PDB entry 7RI0 | X-ray diffraction, 2.30 A resolution | chains A and B

# Chain A (and B)
Protein: Enolase
Organism: Neosartorya fumigata (strain ATCC MYA-4609 / Af293 / CBS 101355 / FGSC A1100)
Notes: EC 4.2.1.11; chain B of this document is another copy of the same molecule, construct and numbering; everything in this record applies to it too
Reference sequence: Q96X30 (ENO_ASPFU); residue numbers follow UniProt; this construct covers 1-438
Chain sequence (448 residues; each row starts with the number of its first residue; numbers below 1 keep their minus sign (Met-9 is residue -9)):
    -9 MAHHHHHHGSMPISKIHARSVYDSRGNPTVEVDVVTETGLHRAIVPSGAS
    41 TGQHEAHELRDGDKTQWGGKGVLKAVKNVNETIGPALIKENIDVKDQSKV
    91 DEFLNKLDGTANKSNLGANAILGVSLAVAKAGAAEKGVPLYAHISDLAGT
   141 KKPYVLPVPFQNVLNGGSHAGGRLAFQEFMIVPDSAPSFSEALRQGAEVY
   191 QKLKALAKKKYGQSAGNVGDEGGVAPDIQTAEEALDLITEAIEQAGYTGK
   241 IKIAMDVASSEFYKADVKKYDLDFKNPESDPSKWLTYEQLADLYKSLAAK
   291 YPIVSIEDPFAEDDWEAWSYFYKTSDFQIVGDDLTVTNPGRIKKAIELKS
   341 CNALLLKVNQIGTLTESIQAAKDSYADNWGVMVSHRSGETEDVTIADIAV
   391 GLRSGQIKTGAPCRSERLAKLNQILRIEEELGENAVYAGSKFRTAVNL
Disordered / not traced: -9 to 1, 266-272 (chain B: -9 to 1, 40-42, 265-267)
Differences from the reference sequence: initiating methionine (-9); expression tag (-8 to 0)
Curated features (UniProtKB/Swiss-Prot):
  - active site: Glu211 (Proton donor), Lys347 (Proton acceptor)
  - binding site (substrate): His159, Glu168, Glu297, Asp322, Ser374 to Ser377, Lys398
  - binding site (Mg(2+)): Asp246, Glu297, Asp322
Bound ions: Mg2+: Asp246, Glu297, Asp322 (together with 2-phosphoglyceric acid)
Ligand contacts: 2-phosphoglyceric acid (2PG): Gly38, Ala39, Ser40, Thr41, His159, Gln167, Glu168, Glu211, Asp246, Glu297, Asp322, Leu345, Lys347, Ser374, His375, Arg376, Ser377, Lys398

# Chain A / chain B interface
Contacting residue pairs (84):
  His7(A) - Glu419(B)  salt bridge
  Arg9(A) - Arg416(B)
  Arg9(A) - Glu419(B)  salt bridge
  Ser10(A) - Leu415(B)
  Val11(A) - Asn412(B)
  Tyr12(A) - Leu183(B)
  Tyr12(A) - Arg184(B)  hydrogen bond (side chain-backbone)
  Tyr12(A) - Ala187(B)  hydrophobic
  Tyr12(A) - Leu408(B)  hydrophobic
  Tyr12(A) - Asn412(B)  hydrogen bond (backbone-side chain)
  Tyr12(A) - Leu415(B)  hydrophobic
  Asp13(A) - Leu408(B)
  Ser14(A) - Cys403(B)  hydrogen bond (backbone-side chain)
  Ser14(A) - Arg404(B)  hydrogen bond (backbone-backbone)
  Ser14(A) - Ser405(B)
  Arg15(A) - Gln191(B)
  Arg15(A) - Pro402(B)
  Gly16(A) - Ala187(B)
  Gly16(A) - Gln191(B)
  Gly16(A) - Pro402(B)
  Glu21(A) - Arg416(B)  salt bridge
  Arg32(A) - Arg416(B)
  Thr55(A) - Arg184(B)  hydrogen bond (backbone-side chain)
  Thr55(A) - Glu188(B)
  Gln56(A) - Arg184(B)
  Gln56(A) - Glu188(B)
  Trp57(A) - Arg184(B)
  Trp57(A) - Glu188(B)  hydrogen bond (backbone-side chain)
  Ala160(A) - Asn207(B)
  Gly161(A) - Gln203(B)
  Gly161(A) - Ser204(B)  hydrogen bond (backbone-side chain)
  Gly161(A) - Asn207(B)  hydrogen bond (backbone-side chain)
  Leu183(A) - Tyr12(B)
  Arg184(A) - Tyr12(B)  hydrogen bond (backbone-side chain)
  Arg184(A) - Thr55(B)  hydrogen bond (side chain-backbone)
  Arg184(A) - Gln56(B)
  Arg184(A) - Trp57(B)
  Ala187(A) - Tyr12(B)  hydrophobic
  Ala187(A) - Gly16(B)
  Glu188(A) - Thr55(B)
  Glu188(A) - Gln56(B)
  Glu188(A) - Trp57(B)  hydrogen bond (side chain-backbone)
  Gln191(A) - Arg15(B)  hydrogen bond (side chain-backbone)
  Gln191(A) - Asn17(B)
  Asn207(A) - Asn207(B)
  Asn207(A) - Val208(B)
  Val208(A) - Asn207(B)
  Val208(A) - Val208(B)  hydrogen bond (backbone-backbone)
  Val208(A) - Arg404(B)
  Ala215(A) - Asn207(B)
  Asp217(A) - Ser204(B)
  Glu379(A) - Ser405(B)
  Thr380(A) - Ser405(B)
  Glu381(A) - Ala409(B)
  Glu381(A) - Asn412(B)  hydrogen bond
  Glu381(A) - Arg416(B)  salt bridge
  Pro402(A) - Arg15(B)
  Pro402(A) - Gly16(B)  hydrogen bond (backbone-backbone)
  Cys403(A) - Ser14(B)
  Cys403(A) - Arg404(B)
  Arg404(A) - Ser14(B)  hydrogen bond (backbone-backbone)
  Arg404(A) - Val208(B)
  Arg404(A) - Cys403(B)
  Arg404(A) - Arg404(B)
  Arg404(A) - Glu406(B)
  Ser405(A) - Ser14(B)
  Ser405(A) - Glu379(B)  hydrogen bond (side chain-backbone)
  Ser405(A) - Thr380(B)
  Ser405(A) - Glu406(B)  hydrogen bond (backbone-side chain)
  Glu406(A) - Arg404(B)
  Glu406(A) - Ser405(B)  hydrogen bond (side chain-backbone)
  Leu408(A) - Tyr12(B)  hydrophobic
  Leu408(A) - Asp13(B)
  Ala409(A) - Glu381(B)
  Asn412(A) - Val11(B)
  Asn412(A) - Tyr12(B)  hydrogen bond (side chain-backbone)
  Asn412(A) - Glu381(B)  hydrogen bond
  Leu415(A) - Ser10(B)
  Leu415(A) - Tyr12(B)  hydrophobic
  Arg416(A) - Glu21(B)  salt bridge
  Arg416(A) - Arg32(B)
  Arg416(A) - Glu381(B)  salt bridge
  Glu419(A) - His7(B)  salt bridge
  Glu419(A) - Arg9(B)  salt bridge
Interface residues without a listed pair, chain A (45 interface residues in all): Asn17, Ile34, Gly162, Ser180, Lys194, Asp210
Interface residues without a listed pair, chain B (44 interface residues in all): Ile34, Ser180, Lys194, Gly209, Asp210, Ala215

# In short
Chain A and chain B form an interface of 45 and 44 residues respectively; the contacts include 21 hydrogen
bonds and 8 salt bridges. Polar pairs include His7(A)-Glu419(B), Arg9(A)-Glu419(B) and Glu21(A)-Arg416(B).
Chain A binds 2-phosphoglyceric acid.
Both chains are Enolase (Neosartorya fumigata (strain ATCC MYA-4609 / Af293 / CBS 101355 / FGSC A1100)). Entry
7RI0 (Aspergillus fumigatus Enolase Bound to Phosphoenolpyruvate and 2-Phosphoglycerate) was determined by
X-ray diffraction together with 7RHV and 7RHW from the same study.
